Entry 6QA8 (X-ray diffraction, 2.35 A resolution); this record covers chain A.

# Chain A
Name: Glycogen phosphorylase, muscle form
Source organism: Oryctolagus cuniculus
Notes: EC 2.4.1.1
UniProtKB: P00489 (PYGM_RABIT); residues 0-842 here correspond to UniProt positions 1-843 (UniProt number = residue number + 1)
Chain sequence (843 residues; row label = number of the first residue in the row; numbering starts at 0):
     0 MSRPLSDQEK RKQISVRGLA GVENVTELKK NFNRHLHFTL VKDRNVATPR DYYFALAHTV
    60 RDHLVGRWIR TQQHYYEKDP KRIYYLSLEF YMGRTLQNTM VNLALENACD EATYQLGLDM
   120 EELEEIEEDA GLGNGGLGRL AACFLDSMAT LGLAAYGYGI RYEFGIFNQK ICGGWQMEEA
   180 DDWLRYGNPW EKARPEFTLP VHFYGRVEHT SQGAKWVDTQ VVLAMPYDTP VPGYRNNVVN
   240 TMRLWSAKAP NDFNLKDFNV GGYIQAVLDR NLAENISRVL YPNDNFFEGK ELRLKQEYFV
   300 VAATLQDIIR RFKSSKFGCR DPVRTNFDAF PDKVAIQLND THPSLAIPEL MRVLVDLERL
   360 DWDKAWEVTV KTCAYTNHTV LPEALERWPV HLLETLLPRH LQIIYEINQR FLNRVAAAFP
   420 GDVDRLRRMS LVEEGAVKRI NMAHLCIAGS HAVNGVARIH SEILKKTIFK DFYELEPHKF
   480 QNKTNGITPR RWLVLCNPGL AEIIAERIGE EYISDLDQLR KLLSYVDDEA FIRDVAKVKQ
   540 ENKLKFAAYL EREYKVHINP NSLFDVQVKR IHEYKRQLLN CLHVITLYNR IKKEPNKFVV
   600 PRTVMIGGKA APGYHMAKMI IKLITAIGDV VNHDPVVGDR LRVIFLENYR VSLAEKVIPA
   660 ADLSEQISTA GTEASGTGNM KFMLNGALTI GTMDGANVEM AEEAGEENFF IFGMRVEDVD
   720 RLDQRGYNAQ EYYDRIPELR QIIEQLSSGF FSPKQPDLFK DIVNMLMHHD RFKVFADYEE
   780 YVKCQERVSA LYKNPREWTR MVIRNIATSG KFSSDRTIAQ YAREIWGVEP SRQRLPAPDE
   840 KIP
Not modelled in the structure: 0-11, 252-260, 315-324, 837-842
Covalent attachments: pyridoxal phosphate (PLP) linked to Lys680
Swiss-Prot annotation at these positions:
  - binding site (AMP): Asp42, Tyr75, Arg309 to Cys318
  - site: Cys108 (Involved in the association of subunits), Cys142 (Involved in the association of subunits), Tyr155 (Can be labeled by an AMP analog)
  - modified residue: Ser1 (N-acetylserine), Ser14 (Phosphoserine), Tyr203 (Phosphotyrosine), Tyr226 (Phosphotyrosine), Ser429 (Phosphoserine), Tyr472 (Phosphotyrosine), Ser513 (Phosphoserine), Lys680 (N6-(pyridoxal phosphate)lysine), Ser746 (Phosphoserine), Ser747 (Phosphoserine)

# Summary
Curated annotation (UniProt) lists 12 AMP-binding residues.
Chain A is Glycogen phosphorylase, muscle form (Oryctolagus cuniculus); the structure, Glycogen Phosphorylase
b in complex with 28, was determined by X-ray diffraction together with 6QA6 and 6QA7 from the same study.
